PDB entry 3GH3 | X-ray diffraction, 1.80 A resolution | chain A

# Chain A
Protein: Ecto-NAD+ glycohydrolase (CD38 molecule)
Organism: Bos taurus
Notes: EC 3.2.2.5
UniProtKB: Q9TTF5 (Q9TTF5_BOVIN); numbering as in UniProt (aligned over 32-278)
Sequence (247 residues; numbered 32 to 278; the number before each row is that of its first residue):
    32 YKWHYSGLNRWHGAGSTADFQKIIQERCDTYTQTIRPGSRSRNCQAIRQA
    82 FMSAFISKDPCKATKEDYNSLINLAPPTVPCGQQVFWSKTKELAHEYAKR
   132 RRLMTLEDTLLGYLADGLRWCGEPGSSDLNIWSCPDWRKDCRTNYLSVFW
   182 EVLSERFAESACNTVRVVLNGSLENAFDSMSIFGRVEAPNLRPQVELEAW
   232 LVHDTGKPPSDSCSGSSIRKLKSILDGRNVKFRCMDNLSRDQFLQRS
Not modelled in the structure: 32-35, 277-278
Disulfides: C59-C75, C92-C172, C112-C193, C152-C165, C244-C265
Covalently attached groups: N-acetylglucosamine (NAG) linked to N201
From the paper describing this entry:
  - post-translational modification sites: N201
  - binding site for N-acetylglucosamine: N201
  - contacts within the chain: W118-E138 (hydrogen bond), H126-E138 (hydrogen bond), K122-D147, W181-S185 (hydrogen bond), W118-E218 (water-mediated contact)
  - self-association interface (contacts with another copy of this molecule): R71, R73, R79, R187, R259
  - catalytic residues: E218
  - mutagenesis - E218Q: decreased catalytic activity
  - mutagenesis - S185A: unchanged catalytic activity
  - catalytic residues: W118, H126, E138, D147, W181 (proposed by the authors, not directly observed)

# Summary
N-acetylglucosamine is covalently linked to N201. The paper reports catalytic residues E218, W118 and H126
among others; E218Q reduces catalytic activity.
Chain A is Ecto-NAD+ glycohydrolase (CD38 molecule) (Bos taurus); the structure, Structural insights into the
catalytic mechanism of CD38: Evidence for a conformationally flexible covalent enzyme-substrate complex, was
determined by X-ray diffraction together with 3P5S, 3KOU, 3GHH and 3GC6 from the same study.
